PDB entry 6YLP | X-ray diffraction, 1.55 A resolution | chain A

[Chain A]
Protein: eGFP_in_Acidic_env
Source organism: synthetic construct
Chain sequence (250 residues; row label = number of the first residue in the row; note: 1 number in that range is skipped by the numbering (no residue carries it; nothing is unmodelled there); numbers below 1 keep their minus sign (Met-12 is residue -12)):
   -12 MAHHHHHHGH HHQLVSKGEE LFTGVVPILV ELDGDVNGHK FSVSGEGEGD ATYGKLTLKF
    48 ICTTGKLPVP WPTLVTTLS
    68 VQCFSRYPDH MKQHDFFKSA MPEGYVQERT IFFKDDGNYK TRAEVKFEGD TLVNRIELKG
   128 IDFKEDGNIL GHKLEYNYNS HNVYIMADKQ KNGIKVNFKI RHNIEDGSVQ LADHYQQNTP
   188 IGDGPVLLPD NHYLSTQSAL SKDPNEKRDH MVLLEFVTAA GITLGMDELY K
Unresolved in the structure: -12 to 2, 231-238
Glycans and other covalent adducts: covalent link Ser66-Val68
Modified / non-standard residues: Ser66 ([(4Z)-2-(1-amino-2-hydroxyethyl)-4-(4-hydroxybenzylidene)-5-oxo-4,5-dihydro-1H-imidazol-1-yl]acetic acid; GYS)

[In short]
Chain A is eGFP_in_Acidic_env (synthetic construct); the structure, EGFP_in_Acidic_env Directionality of
Optical Properties of Fluorescent Proteins, was determined by X-ray diffraction (same publication as 6YLM,
6YLN, 6YLO, 6YLQ and 6YLS).
